PDB entry 5EZY | X-ray diffraction, 2.05 A resolution | chains A and F of the 6 polymer chains in the assembly

== Chain A ==
Name: Tubulin alpha-1B chain
Source organism: Sus scrofa
Reference sequence: Q2XVP4 (TBA1B_PIG); residues 1-450 here = UniProt positions 1-450
Amino-acid sequence (450 residues; each row starts with the number of its first residue):
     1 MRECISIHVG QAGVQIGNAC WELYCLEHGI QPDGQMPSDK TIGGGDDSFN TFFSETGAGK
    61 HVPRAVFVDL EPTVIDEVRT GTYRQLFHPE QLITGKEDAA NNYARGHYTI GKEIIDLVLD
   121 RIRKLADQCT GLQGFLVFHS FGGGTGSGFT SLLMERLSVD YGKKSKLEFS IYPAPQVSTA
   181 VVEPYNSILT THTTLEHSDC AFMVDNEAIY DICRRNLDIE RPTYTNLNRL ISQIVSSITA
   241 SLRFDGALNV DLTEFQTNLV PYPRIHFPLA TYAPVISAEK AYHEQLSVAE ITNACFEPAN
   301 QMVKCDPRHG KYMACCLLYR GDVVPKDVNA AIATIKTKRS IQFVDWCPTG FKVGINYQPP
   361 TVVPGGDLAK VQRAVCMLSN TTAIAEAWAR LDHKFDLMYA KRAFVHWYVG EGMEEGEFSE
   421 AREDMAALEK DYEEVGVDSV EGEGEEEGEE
Unresolved in the structure: 438-450
Ion coordination: Ca2+: D39, T41, G44, E55
Small-molecule neighbours: GTP (guanosine-5'-triphosphate): V9, G10, Q11, A12, Q15, I16, D69, D98, A99, A100, N101, N102, S140, G142, G143, G144, T145, G146, I171, P173, V177, S178, T179, E183, N206, Y224, L227, N228, I231

== Chain F ==
Name: Uncharacterized protein
Source organism: Gallus gallus
Reference sequence: E1BQ43 (E1BQ43_CHICK); residues 1-378 here = UniProt positions 1-378
Amino-acid sequence (384 residues; row label = number of the first residue in the row):
     1 MYTFVVRDEN SSVYAEVSRL LLATGQWKRL RKDNPRFNLM LGERNRLPFG RLGHEPGLVQ
    61 LVNYYRGADK LCRKASLVKL IKTSPELSES CTWFPESYVI YPTNLKTPVA PAQNGIRHLI
   121 NNTRTDEREV FLAAYNRRRE GREGNVWIAK SSAGAKGEGI LISSEASELL DFIDEQGQVH
   181 VIQKYLEKPL LLEPGHRKFD IRSWVLVDHL YNIYLYREGV LRTSSEPYNS ANFQDKTCHL
   241 TNHCIQKEYS KNYGRYEEGN EMFFEEFNQY LMDALNTTLE NSILLQIKHI IRSCLMCIEP
   301 AISTKHLHYQ SFQLFGFDFM VDEELKVWLI EVNGAPACAQ KLYAELCQGI VDVAISSVFP
   361 LADTGQKTSQ PTSIFIKLHH HHHH
Unresolved in the structure: 104-125, 153-158, 363-371
Construct notes: expression tag (379-384)
Small-molecule neighbours: AMP-PCP (ACP; phosphomethylphosphonic acid adenylate ester): K74, P95, I148, K150, Q183, K184, Y185, L186, K198, D200, R202, R222, H239, L240, T241, N242, D318, M320, I330, E331, N333

== Chain A / chain F interface ==
Pairs across the interface (24; chain A residue first):
  Q176(A) - P56(F)
  E207(A) - H54(F)  salt bridge
  E297(A) - H306(F)
  P298(A) - L307(F)  hydrophobic
  K304(A) - H54(F)
  K304(A) - H308(F)
  D306(A) - R66(F)
  D306(A) - L307(F)
  R308(A) - P300(F)  hydrogen bond (side chain-backbone)
  R308(A) - A301(F)  hydrogen bond (side chain-backbone)
  R308(A) - I302(F)
  R308(A) - S303(F)  hydrogen bond (side chain-backbone)
  H309(A) - R66(F)  hydrogen bond (side chain-backbone)
  H309(A) - G67(F)
  H309(A) - A301(F)  hydrogen bond (side chain-backbone)
  K338(A) - P300(F)
  S340(A) - P300(F)
  S340(A) - A301(F)
  E386(A) - G50(F)
  E386(A) - R66(F)  salt bridge
  R390(A) - G50(F)
  R390(A) - H54(F)
  H393(A) - R51(F)
  E433(A) - R46(F)  salt bridge
Other interface residues (no listed pair), chain A (16 interface residues in all): C305, A389
Other interface residues (no listed pair), chain F (15 interface residues in all): G53

== In short ==
Chain A and chain F form an interface of 16 and 15 residues respectively; the contacts include 5 hydrogen
bonds and 3 salt bridges. Polar contacts include E207(A)-H54(F), E386(A)-R66(F) and E433(A)-R46(F). Ligands of
chain A: GTP. Chain F binds AMP-PCP.
Chain A is Tubulin alpha-1B chain (Sus scrofa) and chain F is Uncharacterized protein (Gallus gallus); the
structure, Crystal structure of T2R-TTL-taccalonolide AJ complex, was determined by X-ray diffraction.
